6PWD - chain A; structure by X-ray diffraction, 2.47 A resolution.

== Chain A ==
Protein: Type III effector HopBF1
Source organism: Ewingella americana
Notes: engineered mutation(s): N-terminal S from purification tag
Reference sequence: A0A2N0N2I2 (A0A2N0N2I2_9GAMM); numbering as in UniProt (aligned over 1-203)
Chain sequence (204 residues; row label = number of the first residue in the row; numbering starts at 0):
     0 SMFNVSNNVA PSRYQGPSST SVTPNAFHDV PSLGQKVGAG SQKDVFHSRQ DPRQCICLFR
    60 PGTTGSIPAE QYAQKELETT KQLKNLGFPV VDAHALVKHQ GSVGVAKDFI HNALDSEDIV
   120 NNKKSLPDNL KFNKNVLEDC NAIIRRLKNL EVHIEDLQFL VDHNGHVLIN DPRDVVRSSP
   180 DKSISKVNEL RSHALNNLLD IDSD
Disordered / not traced: 0-24, 201-203
Sequence notes: expression tag (0)
From the paper describing this entry:
  - mutagenesis - V89D: decreased growth
  - mutagenesis - V89D/D170A: abolished expression
  - mutagenesis - D170A: abolished catalytic activity
  - mutagenesis - D170A: increased expression

== In short ==
The paper reports that V89D reduces growth; V89D/D170A abolish expression.
Chain A is Type III effector HopBF1 (Ewingella americana); the structure, Ewingella americana HopBF1 kinase,
was determined by X-ray diffraction (same publication as 6PWG).
